8ZDL - chains M and n of the 42 polymer chains in the assembly; structure by electron microscopy, 3.78 A resolution.

Chain M:
Name: Stopper Protein (gp10)
From: Mycolicibacterium smegmatis MC2 155
Sequence (112 residues; row label = number of the first residue in the row):
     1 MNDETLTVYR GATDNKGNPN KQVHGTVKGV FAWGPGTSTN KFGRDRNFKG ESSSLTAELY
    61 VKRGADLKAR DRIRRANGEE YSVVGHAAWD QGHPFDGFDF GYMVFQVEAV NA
Not modelled in the structure: 1, 112

Chain n:
Name: Terminator Protein (gp12)
From: Mycolicibacterium smegmatis MC2 155
Sequence (167 residues; numbered 1 to 167; the number before each row is that of its first residue):
     1 MAVVLPDWYE EAFVNVENLF IDMFTDLLPD YESGCWAPDD WLADEIEVKP TIWFFRLPGG
    61 RVDWDGRKDE CQLQVMVVTG SRDDSWRLMD FVRAMLLPMQ GDKYKMADGY TAQIRCAGEV
   121 AGPQLLTPGQ RIDTRVVTAT FKVSVSMKSA KNYKQKLYEL WQALRGS
Not modelled in the structure: 1-2, 167

Chain M / chain n interface:
Contacting residue pairs - 17 pairs, chain M then chain n:
  A12(M) - D39(n)
  T13(M) - W36(n)  hydrogen bond
  T13(M) - A37(n)
  T13(M) - P38(n)
  T13(M) - D39(n)
  D14(M) - W36(n)
  D14(M) - P38(n)
  N15(M) - S33(n)  hydrogen bond (side chain-backbone)
  N15(M) - G34(n)
  N15(M) - C35(n)  hydrogen bond (backbone-backbone)
  N15(M) - W36(n)  hydrogen bond (backbone-backbone)
  N15(M) - P38(n)
  K16(M) - N18(n)
  K16(M) - I21(n)
  K16(M) - D22(n)  salt bridge
  G17(M) - W36(n)
  R70(M) - D39(n)  salt bridge
Interface residues without a listed pair, chain M (8 interface residues in all): G11
Interface residues without a listed pair, chain n (11 interface residues in all): L42

Overview:
Chain M and chain n form an interface of 8 and 11 residues respectively; the contacts include 4 hydrogen bonds
and 2 salt bridges. Polar contacts include K16(M)-D22(n), R70(M)-D39(n) and T13(M)-W36(n).
Chain M is Stopper Protein (gp10) and chain n is Terminator Protein (gp12), both from Mycolicibacterium
smegmatis MC2 155; the structure, Cryo-EM structure of Mycobacteriophage Douge genome-free connector (gp5,
gp9, gp10, gp12 and gp13), was determined by electron microscopy together with 8ZDJ, 8ZDK, 8ZDO and 8ZDQ from
the same study.
